Entry 9MI3 (electron microscopy, 3.23 A resolution); this record covers chains B and D of the 9 polymer chains in the assembly.

# Chain B
Protein: WRAIR-2008 antibody Fab heavy chain
Source organism: Homo sapiens
Notes: antibody fragment or engineered binder
Chain sequence (233 residues; each row starts with the number of its first residue):
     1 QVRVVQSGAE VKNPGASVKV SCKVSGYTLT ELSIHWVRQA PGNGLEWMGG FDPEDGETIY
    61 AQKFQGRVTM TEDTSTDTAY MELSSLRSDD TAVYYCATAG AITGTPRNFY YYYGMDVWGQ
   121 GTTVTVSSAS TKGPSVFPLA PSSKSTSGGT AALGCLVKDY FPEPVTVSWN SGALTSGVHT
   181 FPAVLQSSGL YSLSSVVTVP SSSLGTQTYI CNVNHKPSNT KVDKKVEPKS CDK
Disordered / not traced: 129-233
Disulfide bonds: Cys22-Cys96

# Chain D
Protein: WRAIR-2008 antibody Fab light chain
Source organism: Homo sapiens
Notes: antibody fragment or engineered binder
Chain sequence (219 residues; numbered 1 to 219; the number before each row is that of its first residue):
     1 DIVMTQTPLS SPVTLGQPAS ISCRSSQSLV HSDGNTYLSW LQQRPGQPPR LLIYKISNRF
    61 SGVPDRFSGS GAGTDFTLKI SRVEAEDVGV YYCMQVTQFP YTFGQGTKLE IKRTVAAPSV
   121 FIFPPSDEQL KSGTASVVCL LNNFYPREAK VQWKVDNALQ SGNSQESVTE QDSKDSTYSL
   181 SSTLTLSKAD YEKHKVYACE VTHQGLSSPV TKSFNRGEC
Disordered / not traced: 114-219
Disulfide bonds: Cys23-Cys93

# Interface between chain B and chain D
Pairs across the interface - 31 pairs, chain B then chain D:
  His35(B) with Phe99(D)
  Gly42(B) with Tyr92(D); Gln105(D)
  Asn43(B) with Tyr92(D); Gly104(D); Gln105(D)
  Gly44(B) with Phe103(D); Gly104(D), hydrogen bond (backbone-backbone); Gln105(D)
  Leu45(B) with Tyr101(D); Phe103(D)
  Trp47(B) with Phe99(D), hydrophobic; Pro100(D); Tyr101(D)
  Asp52(B) with Phe99(D)
  Ile59(B) with Phe99(D), hydrophobic
  Tyr95(B) with Gln47(D); Pro48(D), hydrophobic; Pro49(D)
  Tyr111(B) with Lys55(D)
  Tyr112(B) with Phe99(D); Tyr101(D)
  Tyr113(B) with Val96(D)
  Gly114(B) with Tyr101(D)
  Met115(B) with Leu51(D); Met94(D), hydrophobic
  Asp116(B) with Leu51(D); Phe60(D)
  Trp118(B) with Leu41(D), hydrophobic; Leu51(D)
  Gly119(B) with Pro48(D)
Other interface residues (no listed pair), chain B (19 interface residues in all): Gln39, Gly50
Other interface residues (no listed pair), chain D (17 interface residues in all): Gln43

# In short
19 residues of chain B face 17 of chain D across their interface; the contacts include 1 hydrogen bond. The
hydrogen-bonded pair Gly44(B)-Gly104(D) is a backbone contact.
Chain B is WRAIR-2008 antibody Fab heavy chain and chain D is WRAIR-2008 antibody Fab light chain, both from
Homo sapiens; the structure, Cryo-EM structure of SARS-CoV-2 spike protein in complex with neutralizing human
antibody WRAIR-2008, was determined by electron microscopy, deposited together with 9ECX and 9ECZ.
